Entry 7RNB (X-ray diffraction, 1.75 A resolution); this record covers chains A and D of the 6 polymer chains in the assembly.

[Chain A]
Molecule: Caspase-3 subunit p17
Organism: Homo sapiens
UniProtKB: P42574 (CASP3_HUMAN); residues 34-174 here = UniProt positions 34-174
Chain sequence (141 residues; numbered 34 to 174; the number before each row is that of its first residue):
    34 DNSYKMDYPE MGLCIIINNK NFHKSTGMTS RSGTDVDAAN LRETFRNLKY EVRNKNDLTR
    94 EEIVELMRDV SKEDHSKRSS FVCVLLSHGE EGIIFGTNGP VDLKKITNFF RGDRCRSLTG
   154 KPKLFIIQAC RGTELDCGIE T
UniProt features mapped onto this chain:
  - active site: His-121, Cys-163
  - modified residue: Cys-163 (S-nitrosocysteine)
Reported in the primary citation:
  - binding site for Ac-VDRVD-CHO: Arg-64, Gln-161, Cys-163

[Chain D]
Molecule: Caspase-3 subunit p12
Organism: Homo sapiens
UniProtKB: P42574 (CASP3_HUMAN); residues 184-277 here = UniProt positions 184-277
Chain sequence (95 residues; each row starts with the number of its first residue):
   184 CHKIPVEADF LYAYSTAPGY YSWRNSKDGS WFIQSLCAML KQYADKLEFM HILTRVNRKV
   244 ATEFESFSFD ATFHAKKQIP CIVSMLTKEL YFYHH
Unresolved in the structure: 278
Construct notes: expression tag (278)
UniProt features mapped onto this chain:
  - modified residue: Arg-207 (Microbial infection: ADP-riboxanated arginine)
  - mutagenesis: Arg-207 (R207A: Abolished ADP-riboxanation by C.violaceum CopC)
Reported in the primary citation:
  - binding site for Ac-VDRVD-CHO: Arg-207, Asn-208, Phe-250

[Chain A / chain D interface]
Residue-residue contacts - 16 pairs, chain A then chain D:
  Asp-34(A) / Arg-241(D)
  Asn-35(A) / Arg-238(D)  hydrogen bond
  Asn-35(A) / Arg-241(D)  hydrogen bond
  Arg-144(A) / Tyr-203(D)  hydrogen bond
  Asp-169(A) / Pro-188(D)
  Asp-169(A) / Val-189(D)  hydrogen bond (side chain-backbone)
  Asp-169(A) / Glu-190(D)  hydrogen bond (side chain-backbone)
  Cys-170(A) / Lys-186(D)  hydrogen bond (backbone-side chain)
  Gly-171(A) / Ile-187(D)
  Gly-171(A) / Val-189(D)
  Ile-172(A) / Lys-186(D)
  Ile-172(A) / Ile-187(D)  hydrogen bond (backbone-backbone)
  Glu-173(A) / His-185(D)
  Glu-173(A) / Lys-186(D)
  Thr-174(A) / His-185(D)  hydrogen bond (backbone-backbone)
  Thr-174(A) / Ile-187(D)

[Overview]
The chain A/chain D interface involves 9 residues from each chain; the contacts include 8 hydrogen bonds.
Polar pairs include Asn-35(A)/Arg-238(D), Asn-35(A)/Arg-241(D) and Arg-144(A)/Tyr-203(D). Curated annotation
(UniProt) lists active-site residues His-121(A) and Cys-163(A) on chain A; one mutagenesis site on chain D.
From the paper: a binding site for Ac-VDRVD-CHO at Arg-64(A), Gln-161(A) and Arg-207(D) among others.
Here chain A is Caspase-3 subunit p17 and chain D is Caspase-3 subunit p12, both from Homo sapiens. Entry 7RNB
(Crystal structure of caspase-3 with inhibitor Ac-VDRVD-CHO) was determined by X-ray diffraction (same
publication as 7RN7, 7RN8, 7RN9, 7RND, 7RNE, 7RNF and 7SEO).
